3SS5 - chains B and C of the 4 polymer chains in the assembly; structure by X-ray diffraction, 2.80 A resolution.

[Chain B (and C)]
Protein: Glutaminase C
Source organism: Mus musculus
Notes: EC 3.5.1.2; chain C of this document is another copy of the same molecule, construct and numbering; everything in this record applies to it too
UniProtKB: Q69ZX9 (Q69ZX9_MOUSE); residues 128-603 here correspond to UniProt positions 134-609 (UniProt number = residue number + 6)
Amino-acid sequence (479 residues; each row starts with the number of its first residue):
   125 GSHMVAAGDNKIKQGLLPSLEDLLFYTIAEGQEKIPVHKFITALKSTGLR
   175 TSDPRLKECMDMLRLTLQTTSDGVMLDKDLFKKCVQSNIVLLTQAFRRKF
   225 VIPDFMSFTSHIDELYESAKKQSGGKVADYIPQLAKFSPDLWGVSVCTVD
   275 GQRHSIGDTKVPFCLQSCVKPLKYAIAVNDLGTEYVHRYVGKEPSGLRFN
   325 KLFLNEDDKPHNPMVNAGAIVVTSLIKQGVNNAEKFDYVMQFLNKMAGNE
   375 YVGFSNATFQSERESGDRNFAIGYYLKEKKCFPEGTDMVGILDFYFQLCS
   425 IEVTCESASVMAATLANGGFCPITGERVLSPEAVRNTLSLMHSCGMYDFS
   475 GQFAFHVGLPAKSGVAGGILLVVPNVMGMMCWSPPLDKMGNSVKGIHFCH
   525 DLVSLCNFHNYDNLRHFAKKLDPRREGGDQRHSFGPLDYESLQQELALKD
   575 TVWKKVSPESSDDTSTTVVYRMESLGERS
Not modelled in the structure: 125-143, 153-155, 191-197, 321-326, 550-603 (chain C: 125-143, 153-155, 195-196, 321-326, 551-603)
Sequence notes: expression tag (125-127)
Ligand contacts: glutamic acid (GLU): Tyr254, Gln290, Ser291, Asn340, Glu386, Arg392, Asn393, Tyr419, Cys423, Tyr471, Gly488, Val489
From the paper describing this entry:
  - binding site for glutamic acid: Ser291, Asn340, Glu386, Asn393, Tyr419, Tyr471, Val489
  - catalytic residues: Ser291 (proposed by the authors, not directly observed)
  - mutagenesis - F394S: decreased catalytic activity on 50 mM Pi
  - mutagenesis - F327S: increased catalytic activity on in the absence of phosphate

[Chain B / chain C interface]
Pairs across the interface (65; chain B residue first):
  Val273(B) with Arg539(C), hydrogen bond (backbone-side chain)
  Asp274(B) with Arg539(C), salt bridge
  Tyr298(B) with Phe479(C)
  His311(B) with Phe479(C)
  Lys316(B) with Gln476(C); Phe479(C); His480(C), hydrogen bond
  Glu317(B) with Gly475(C); Gln476(C)
  Ser319(B) with Gly320(C)
  Ala440(B) with Asn537(C), hydrogen bond (backbone-side chain)
  Asn441(B) with Asn537(C); Arg539(C); His540(C)
  Gly442(B) with Asn537(C)
  Phe444(B) with His540(C)
  Pro455(B) with Ala542(C), hydrophobic
  Arg459(B) with His533(C); Tyr535(C); Asp536(C), salt bridge; Lys544(C)
  Asn460(B) with Phe479(C)
  Leu462(B) with Tyr535(C)
  Ser463(B) with His533(C); Tyr535(C)
  Leu464(B) with Phe479(C), hydrophobic
  His466(B) with His466(C), hydrogen bond; Tyr535(C), hydrogen bond
  Gly475(B) with Glu317(C)
  Gln476(B) with Lys316(C); Glu317(C)
  Phe479(B) with Tyr298(C); His311(C); Lys316(C); Asn460(C); Leu464(C), hydrophobic
  His480(B) with Lys316(C), hydrogen bond
  Pro484(B) with Tyr535(C)
  Pro498(B) with Tyr535(C), hydrophobic
  Asn499(B) with Asn537(C), hydrogen bond; Leu538(C), hydrogen bond (side chain-backbone)
  His533(B) with Arg459(C); Ser463(C)
  Asn534(B) with Asn534(C), hydrogen bond; Tyr535(C)
  Tyr535(B) with Arg459(C); Leu462(C), hydrophobic; Ser463(C); His466(C), hydrogen bond; Pro484(C), hydrophobic; Pro498(C), hydrophobic; Asn534(C), hydrogen bond
  Asp536(B) with Arg459(C), salt bridge
  Asn537(B) with Ala440(C), hydrogen bond (side chain-backbone); Asn441(C); Gly442(C); Asn499(C), hydrogen bond
  Leu538(B) with Asn499(C), hydrogen bond (backbone-side chain)
  Arg539(B) with Val273(C), hydrogen bond (side chain-backbone); Asp274(C), salt bridge; Asn441(C)
  His540(B) with Asn441(C); Phe444(C)
  Ala542(B) with Pro455(C), hydrophobic
  Lys544(B) with Arg459(C)
Interface residues without a listed pair, chain B (38 interface residues in all): Thr307, Gly320, Phe541
Interface residues without a listed pair, chain C (37 interface residues in all): Thr307, Ser319

[Summary]
Chain B and chain C form an interface of 38 and 37 residues respectively; the contacts include 15 hydrogen
bonds and 4 salt bridges. Polar contacts include Asp274(B)-Arg539(C), Arg459(B)-Asp536(C) and
Val273(B)-Arg539(C). Chain B binds glutamic acid. From the paper: the catalytic residue Ser291(B); F394S of
chain B reduces catalytic activity on 50 mM Pi.
Both chains are Glutaminase C (Mus musculus). Entry 3SS5 (Crystal structure of mouse Glutaminase C,
L-glutamate-bound form) was determined by X-ray diffraction, deposited together with 3SS3 and 3SS4.
